9HFU - chains A and D; structure by X-ray diffraction, 1.70 A resolution.

[Chain A]
Name: Speckle type BTB/POZ protein
From: Homo sapiens
Reference sequence: D6RDG8 (D6RDG8_HUMAN); residues 28-166 here = UniProt positions 28-166
Chain sequence (141 residues; each row starts with the number of its first residue):
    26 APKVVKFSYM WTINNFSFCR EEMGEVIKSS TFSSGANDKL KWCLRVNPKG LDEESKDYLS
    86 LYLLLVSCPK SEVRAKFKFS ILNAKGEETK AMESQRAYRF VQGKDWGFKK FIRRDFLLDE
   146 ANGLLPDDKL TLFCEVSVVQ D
Construct notes: expression tag (26-27)

[Chain D]
Name: Caprin-1
Reference sequence: Q14444 (CAPR1_HUMAN); residue numbers follow UniProt; this construct covers 426-442
Chain sequence (17 residues; row label = number of the first residue in the row):
   426 QPEATQVPLV SSTSEGY
Unresolved in the structure: 426-427

[Chain A / chain D interface]
Residue-residue contacts (41):
  Arg70(A) with Thr438(D)
  Leu76(A) with Thr438(D)
  Tyr83(A) with Glu428(D); Ala429(D), hydrogen bond (side chain-backbone); Thr430(D)
  Tyr87(A) with Ser436(D); Thr438(D)
  Lys115(A) with Thr430(D); Gln431(D), hydrogen bond (backbone-side chain)
  Met117(A) with Gln431(D); Val432(D); Pro433(D), hydrophobic
  Tyr123(A) with Val435(D)
  Arg124(A) with Tyr442(D)
  Val126(A) with Tyr442(D), hydrophobic
  Lys129(A) with Ser437(D), hydrogen bond; Ser439(D), hydrogen bond (side chain-backbone); Gly441(D), hydrogen bond (side chain-backbone)
  Asp130(A) with Ser437(D), hydrogen bond (backbone-side chain); Thr438(D), hydrogen bond
  Trp131(A) with Val435(D), hydrophobic; Ser436(D); Ser437(D); Tyr442(D)
  Gly132(A) with Leu434(D); Val435(D); Ser436(D), hydrogen bond (backbone-backbone)
  Phe133(A) with Val432(D); Pro433(D); Leu434(D); Val435(D), hydrophobic
  Lys134(A) with Ser436(D)
  Lys135(A) with Gln431(D); Val432(D), hydrogen bond (backbone-backbone)
  Phe136(A) with Gln431(D), hydrogen bond (backbone-side chain)
  Ile137(A) with Thr430(D); Gln431(D)
  Arg138(A) with Glu428(D); Ala429(D); Thr430(D), hydrogen bond (backbone-backbone)
  Phe141(A) with Thr430(D)
Other interface residues (no listed pair), chain A (22 interface residues in all): Phe102, Ser119
Other interface residues (no listed pair), chain D (15 interface residues in all): Glu440
The authors on this interface:
  - residue pairs: Trp131(A)-Tyr442(D)
  - interface residues, chain A: Tyr83(A), Lys115(A), Phe136(A)

[Summary]
22 residues of chain A face 15 of chain D across their interface; the contacts include 11 hydrogen bonds.
Polar contacts include Tyr83(A)-Ala429(D), Lys115(A)-Gln431(D) and Lys129(A)-Ser437(D). The authors report a
contact between Trp131(A) and Tyr442(D). From the paper: interface residues Tyr83(A), Lys115(A) and Phe136(A).
Chain A is Speckle type BTB/POZ protein (Homo sapiens) and chain D is Caprin-1; the structure, Caprin1 peptide
bound to SPOP MATH domain, was determined by X-ray diffraction together with 9HFV, 9HFW, 9HGG and 9HGH from
the same study.
